Entry 8YQV (electron microscopy, 2.67 A resolution); this record covers chains A and E of the 8 polymer chains in the assembly.

Chain A:
Name: DNA-directed RNA polymerase subunit
Source organism: African swine fever virus
Notes: EC 2.7.7.6
Reference sequence: A0A3S7XUW7 (A0A3S7XUW7_ASF); residue numbers follow UniProt; this construct covers 1-1450
Chain sequence (1450 residues; numbered 1 to 1450; the number before each row is that of its first residue):
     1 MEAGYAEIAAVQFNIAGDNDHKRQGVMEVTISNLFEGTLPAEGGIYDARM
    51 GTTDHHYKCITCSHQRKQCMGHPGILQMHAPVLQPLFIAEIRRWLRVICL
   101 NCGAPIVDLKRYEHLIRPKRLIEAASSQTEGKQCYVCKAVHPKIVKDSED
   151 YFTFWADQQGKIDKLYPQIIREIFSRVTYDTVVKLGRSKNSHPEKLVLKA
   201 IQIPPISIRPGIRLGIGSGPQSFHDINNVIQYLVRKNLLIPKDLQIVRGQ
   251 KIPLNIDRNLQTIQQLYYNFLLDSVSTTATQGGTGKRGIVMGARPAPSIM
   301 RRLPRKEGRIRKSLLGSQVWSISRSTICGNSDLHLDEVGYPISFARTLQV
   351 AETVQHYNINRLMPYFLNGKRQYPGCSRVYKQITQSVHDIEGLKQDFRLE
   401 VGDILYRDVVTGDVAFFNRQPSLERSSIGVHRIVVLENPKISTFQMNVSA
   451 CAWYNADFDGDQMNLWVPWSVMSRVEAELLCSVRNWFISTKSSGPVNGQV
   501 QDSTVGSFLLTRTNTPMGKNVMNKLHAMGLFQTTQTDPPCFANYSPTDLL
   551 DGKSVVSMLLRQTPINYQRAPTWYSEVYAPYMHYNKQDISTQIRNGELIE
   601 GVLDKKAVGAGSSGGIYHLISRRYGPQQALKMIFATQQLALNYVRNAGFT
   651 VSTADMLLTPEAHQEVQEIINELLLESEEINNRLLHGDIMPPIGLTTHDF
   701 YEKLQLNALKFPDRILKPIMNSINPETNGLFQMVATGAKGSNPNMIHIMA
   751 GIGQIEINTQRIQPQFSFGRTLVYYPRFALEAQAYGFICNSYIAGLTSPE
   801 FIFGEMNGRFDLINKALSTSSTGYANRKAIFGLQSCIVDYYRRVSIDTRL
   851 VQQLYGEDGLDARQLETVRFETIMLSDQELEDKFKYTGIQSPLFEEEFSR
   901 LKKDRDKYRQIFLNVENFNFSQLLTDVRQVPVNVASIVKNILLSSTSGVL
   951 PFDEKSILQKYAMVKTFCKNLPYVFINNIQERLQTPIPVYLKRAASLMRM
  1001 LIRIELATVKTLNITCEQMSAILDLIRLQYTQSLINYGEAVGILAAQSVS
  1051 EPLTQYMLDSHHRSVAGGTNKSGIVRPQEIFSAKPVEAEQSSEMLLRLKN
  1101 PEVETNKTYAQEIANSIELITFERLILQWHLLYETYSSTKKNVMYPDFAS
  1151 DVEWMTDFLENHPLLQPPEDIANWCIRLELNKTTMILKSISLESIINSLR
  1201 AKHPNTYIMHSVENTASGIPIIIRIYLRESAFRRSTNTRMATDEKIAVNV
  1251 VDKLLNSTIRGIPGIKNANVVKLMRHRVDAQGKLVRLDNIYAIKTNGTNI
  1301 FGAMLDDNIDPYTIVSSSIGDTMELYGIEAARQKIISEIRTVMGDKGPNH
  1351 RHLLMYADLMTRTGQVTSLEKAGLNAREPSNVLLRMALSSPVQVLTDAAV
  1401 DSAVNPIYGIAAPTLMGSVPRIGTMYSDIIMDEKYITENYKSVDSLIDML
Disordered / not traced: 1, 213-223, 276-296, 1057-1072, 1133-1142, 1213-1220, 1443-1450
Metal / ion sites: Zn2+: Cys-59, Cys-62, Cys-69, His-72; Mg2+: Asp-457, Asp-459, Asp-461

Chain E:
Name: C147L
Source organism: African swine fever virus
Reference sequence: A0A2X0RTW5 (A0A2X0RTW5_ASF); numbering as in UniProt (aligned over 1-147)
Chain sequence (147 residues; each row starts with the number of its first residue):
     1 MADNDNEDLIMDDLVEEYVETEEENLVDSEEESEDKDEIVESPSICEGFV
    51 QASSQTLVIIPDNERITSNVLTTFEATRLVAVRAQQLAINGSTMLKKKYS
   101 SPIDIAKQELFNRKIPLLVMRCIKVTPEGQKIVEIWNPREMGIPLLD
Disordered / not traced: 1-41

Interface between chain A and chain E:
Residue-residue contacts (109; chain A residue first):
  Gln-12(A) / Phe-49(E)
  Asn-14(A) / Ile-45(E)
  Ile-15(A) / Ile-45(E)
  Asn-19(A) / Ser-42(E)  hydrogen bond (side chain-backbone)
  Asp-20(A) / Ser-44(E)  hydrogen bond
  Asp-20(A) / Ile-45(E)  hydrogen bond (side chain-backbone)
  Arg-23(A) / Cys-46(E)
  Tyr-179(A) / Ser-42(E)  hydrogen bond
  Tyr-179(A) / Pro-43(E)
  Glu-194(A) / Ser-42(E)  hydrogen bond (side chain-backbone)
  Lys-195(A) / Ile-45(E)
  Thr-353(A) / Ala-88(E)
  Gln-355(A) / Ala-88(E)
  Gln-355(A) / Ile-89(E)
  Gln-355(A) / Asn-90(E)  hydrogen bond (side chain-backbone)
  Gln-355(A) / Gly-91(E)
  His-356(A) / Gly-91(E)
  Tyr-357(A) / Leu-87(E)  hydrogen bond (side chain-backbone)
  Tyr-357(A) / Ala-88(E)
  Tyr-357(A) / Gly-91(E)
  Tyr-357(A) / Tyr-99(E)
  Tyr-357(A) / Ser-100(E)
  Tyr-357(A) / Pro-102(E)
  Asn-358(A) / Ser-100(E)
  Arg-361(A) / Ser-100(E)  hydrogen bond
  Val-471(A) / Ala-84(E)  hydrophobic
  Val-471(A) / Gln-85(E)
  Val-471(A) / Ile-103(E)  hydrophobic
  Met-472(A) / Ala-81(E)
  Met-472(A) / Gln-85(E)
  Arg-474(A) / Ile-103(E)
  Val-475(A) / Thr-77(E)
  Val-475(A) / Val-80(E)  hydrophobic
  Val-475(A) / Ala-81(E)
  Val-475(A) / Ile-103(E)  hydrophobic
  Glu-476(A) / Thr-77(E)
  Glu-478(A) / Ile-103(E)
  Glu-478(A) / Lys-107(E)
  Leu-479(A) / Thr-77(E)
  Leu-480(A) / Thr-73(E)
  Leu-480(A) / Phe-74(E)  hydrophobic
  Leu-480(A) / Thr-77(E)
  Arg-484(A) / Asp-147(E)
  Tyr-840(A) / Thr-67(E)
  Tyr-840(A) / Arg-121(E)
  Tyr-840(A) / Cys-122(E)
  Tyr-840(A) / Ile-123(E)  hydrophobic
  Tyr-841(A) / Ile-66(E)
  Ile-976(A) / Ile-66(E)
  Ile-976(A) / Thr-67(E)
  Ile-976(A) / Ser-68(E)  hydrogen bond (backbone-backbone)
  Asn-977(A) / Arg-65(E)  hydrogen bond (side chain-backbone)
  Asn-977(A) / Ile-66(E)  hydrogen bond (side chain-backbone)
  Asn-977(A) / Thr-67(E)  hydrogen bond (side chain-backbone)
  Asn-977(A) / Ser-68(E)
  Asn-977(A) / Asn-69(E)
  Asn-978(A) / Asn-69(E)  hydrogen bond
  Ile-979(A) / Asp-62(E)
  Ile-979(A) / Asn-63(E)
  Ile-979(A) / Arg-65(E)
  Ile-979(A) / Trp-136(E)  hydrophobic
  Gln-980(A) / Asn-63(E)  hydrogen bond (side chain-backbone)
  Gln-980(A) / Glu-64(E)
  Gln-980(A) / Arg-65(E)  hydrogen bond (side chain-backbone)
  Arg-982(A) / Asn-63(E)
  Leu-983(A) / Asn-63(E)
  Thr-1031(A) / Val-70(E)
  Gln-1032(A) / Leu-145(E)
  Asn-1036(A) / Thr-72(E)
  Asn-1036(A) / Thr-73(E)
  Asn-1036(A) / Phe-74(E)
  Tyr-1037(A) / Thr-67(E)
  Tyr-1037(A) / Ser-68(E)  hydrogen bond (side chain-backbone)
  Tyr-1037(A) / Thr-72(E)
  Tyr-1037(A) / Phe-74(E)
  Tyr-1037(A) / Arg-121(E)
  Glu-1039(A) / Phe-74(E)
  Gly-1423(A) / Phe-74(E)
  Thr-1424(A) / Phe-74(E)
  Thr-1424(A) / Arg-78(E)
  Met-1425(A) / Arg-78(E)  hydrogen bond
  Ser-1427(A) / Glu-75(E)  hydrogen bond
  Ser-1427(A) / Met-120(E)
  Ser-1427(A) / Arg-121(E)
  Asp-1428(A) / Val-119(E)
  Asp-1428(A) / Met-120(E)  hydrogen bond (backbone-backbone)
  Ile-1429(A) / Arg-78(E)
  Ile-1429(A) / Leu-79(E)  hydrophobic
  Ile-1429(A) / Leu-118(E)
  Ile-1430(A) / Leu-117(E)
  Ile-1430(A) / Leu-118(E)  hydrogen bond (backbone-backbone)
  Ile-1430(A) / Ile-135(E)  hydrophobic
  Met-1431(A) / Gln-86(E)  hydrogen bond
  Met-1431(A) / Pro-116(E)
  Met-1431(A) / Leu-117(E)  hydrophobic
  Asp-1432(A) / Pro-116(E)  hydrogen bond (backbone-backbone)
  Asp-1432(A) / Leu-117(E)
  Asp-1432(A) / Leu-118(E)
  Asp-1432(A) / Arg-139(E)  salt bridge
  Tyr-1435(A) / Lys-114(E)  hydrogen bond (side chain-backbone)
  Tyr-1435(A) / Pro-116(E)  hydrophobic
  Tyr-1435(A) / Arg-139(E)
  Ile-1436(A) / Pro-116(E)  hydrophobic
  Asn-1439(A) / Met-94(E)
  Tyr-1440(A) / Arg-83(E)  hydrogen bond
  Tyr-1440(A) / Ser-92(E)
  Tyr-1440(A) / Met-94(E)  hydrophobic
  Tyr-1440(A) / Glu-109(E)
  Tyr-1440(A) / Pro-116(E)
Interface residues without a listed pair, chain A (56 interface residues in all): Ser-470, Pro-626, Gln-627, Arg-842, Gly-1038
Interface residues without a listed pair, chain E (61 interface residues in all): Val-82, Thr-93, Ser-101, Ile-105, Asn-137, Leu-146

In short:
The interface between chain A and chain E involves 56 residues on one side and 61 on the other; the contacts
include 24 hydrogen bonds and 1 salt bridge. Polar pairs include Asp-1432(A)/Arg-139(E), Asn-19(A)/Ser-42(E)
and Asp-20(A)/Ser-44(E).
Here chain A is DNA-directed RNA polymerase subunit and chain E is C147L, both from African swine fever virus.
Entry 8YQV (African swine fever virus RNA Polymerase core) was determined by electron microscopy (same
publication as 8YQT, 8YQU, 8YQW, 8YQX, 8YQY and 8YQZ).
